Entry 8E7S (electron microscopy, 3.20 A resolution); this record covers chains K and O of the 44 polymer chains in the assembly.

# Chain K
Name: Cytochrome c oxidase subunit 1
Source organism: Saccharomyces cerevisiae
Notes: EC 7.1.1.9
Reference sequence: P00401 (COX1_YEAST); numbering as in UniProt (aligned over 1-534)
Chain sequence (534 residues; row label = number of the first residue in the row):
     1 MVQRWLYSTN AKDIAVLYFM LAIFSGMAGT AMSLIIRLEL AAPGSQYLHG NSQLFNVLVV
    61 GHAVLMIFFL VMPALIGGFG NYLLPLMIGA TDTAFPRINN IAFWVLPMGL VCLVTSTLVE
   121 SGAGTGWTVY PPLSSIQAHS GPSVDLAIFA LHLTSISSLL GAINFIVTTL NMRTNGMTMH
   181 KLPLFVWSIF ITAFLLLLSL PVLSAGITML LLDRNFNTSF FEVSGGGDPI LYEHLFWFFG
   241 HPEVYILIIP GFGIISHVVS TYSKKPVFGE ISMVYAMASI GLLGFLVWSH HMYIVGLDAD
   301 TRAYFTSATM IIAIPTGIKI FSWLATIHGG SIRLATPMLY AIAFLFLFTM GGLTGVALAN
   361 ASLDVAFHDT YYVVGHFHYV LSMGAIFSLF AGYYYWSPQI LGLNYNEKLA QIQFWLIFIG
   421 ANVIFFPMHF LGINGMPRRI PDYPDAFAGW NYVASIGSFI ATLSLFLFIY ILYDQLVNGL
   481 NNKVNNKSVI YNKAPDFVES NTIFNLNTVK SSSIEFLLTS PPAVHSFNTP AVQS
Metal / ion sites: heme a Fe site 1: His62, His378; Cu ion: His241, His290, His291; heme a Fe site 2 near His376 (its only coordinating residue here)
Small-molecule neighbours:
  - heme a (HEA), molecule 1: Gly26, Thr30, Ser33, Arg37, Leu40, Phe55, Val59, His62, Ala63, Met66, Ile67, Leu70, Trp127, Tyr371, Val374, Phe377, His378, Leu381, Ile386, Leu389, Phe390, Ile424, Phe425, Arg438, Arg439, Ser458, Ala461, Leu465, Phe468
  - heme a (HEA), molecule 2: Trp127, Trp237, Val244, Leu247, Ile248, His290, His291, Thr309, Ala313, Ile314, Thr316, Gly317, Ile320, Phe348, Gly352, Gly355, Val356, Leu358, Ala359, His368, Asp369, Val373, His376, Phe377, Val380, Leu381, Arg438
Swiss-Prot annotation at these positions:
  - binding site (Ca(2+)): Glu39, Ala42, Gly44, Pro441
  - binding site (Fe(II)-heme a): His62, His378
  - binding site (Cu cation): His241, His290, His291
  - binding site (O2): Tyr245
  - binding site (Mg(2+)): His368, Asp369
  - binding site (heme a3): His376
  - cross-link: His241 to Tyr245 (1'-histidyl-3'-tyrosine (His-Tyr))

# Chain O
Name: Cytochrome c oxidase subunit 3
Source organism: Saccharomyces cerevisiae
Notes: EC 7.1.1.9
Reference sequence: P00420 (COX3_YEAST); residue numbers follow UniProt; this construct covers 1-269
Chain sequence (269 residues; row label = number of the first residue in the row):
     1 MTHLERSRHQ QHPFHMVMPS PWPIVVSFAL LSLALSTALT MHGYIGNMNM VYLALFVLLT
    61 SSILWFRDIV AEATYLGDHT MAVRKGINLG FLMFVLSEVL IFAGLFWAYF HSAMSPDVTL
   121 GACWPPVGIE AVQPTELPLL NTIILLSSGA TVTYSHHALI AGNRNKALSG LLITFWLIVI
   181 FVTCQYIEYT NAAFTISDGV YGSVFYAGTG LHFLHMVMLA AMLGVNYWRM RNYHLTAGHH
   241 VGYETTIIYT HVLDVIWLFL YVVFYWWGV
Swiss-Prot annotation at these positions:
  - natural variant: Val263 (V263T: In strain: D273-10B/A48)

# How chain K and chain O interact
Residue-residue contacts (62; chain K residue first):
  Gln3(K) - Pro19(O)
  Tyr7(K) - Pro19(O)
  Tyr7(K) - Pro21(O)
  Tyr7(K) - Ile24(O)  hydrophobic
  Thr9(K) - Phe14(O)
  Thr91(K) - His12(O)  hydrogen bond
  Asp92(K) - Phe14(O)
  Phe95(K) - Ile69(O)  hydrophobic
  Pro96(K) - Phe14(O)
  Arg97(K) - Val17(O)
  Asn100(K) - Pro23(O)
  Ile101(K) - Pro23(O)  hydrophobic
  Trp104(K) - Pro23(O)
  Trp104(K) - Ser27(O)
  Met108(K) - Ser27(O)
  Met108(K) - Leu31(O)  hydrophobic
  Pro142(K) - Ala38(O)  hydrophobic
  Asp145(K) - Ala34(O)
  Asp145(K) - Thr37(O)
  Asp145(K) - Ala38(O)  hydrogen bond (side chain-backbone)
  Asp145(K) - Met41(O)
  Phe149(K) - Ala34(O)  hydrophobic
  Phe149(K) - Thr37(O)
  Ile163(K) - Met93(O)  hydrophobic
  Ile163(K) - Phe94(O)  hydrophobic
  Ile166(K) - Leu89(O)  hydrophobic
  Val167(K) - Gly86(O)
  Asn171(K) - Ala82(O)
  Asn171(K) - Lys85(O)
  Asn171(K) - Gly86(O)
  Met172(K) - Gln11(O)
  Met172(K) - Pro13(O)  hydrophobic
  Met172(K) - Ala82(O)  hydrophobic
  Leu197(K) - Met93(O)  hydrophobic
  Leu197(K) - Leu96(O)  hydrophobic
  Leu197(K) - Leu100(O)
  Leu198(K) - Leu100(O)
  Pro201(K) - Ser97(O)
  Pro201(K) - Leu100(O)  hydrophobic
  Pro201(K) - Ile101(O)
  Met209(K) - Leu105(O)  hydrophobic
  Leu212(K) - Leu211(O)  hydrophobic
  Arg214(K) - His42(O)
  Asn215(K) - Met41(O)  hydrogen bond
  Thr218(K) - Ile196(O)
  Ser219(K) - Val200(O)
  Phe220(K) - Val204(O)  hydrophobic
  Phe220(K) - Ala207(O)  hydrophobic
  Gly225(K) - Gly199(O)  hydrogen bond (backbone-backbone)
  Gly225(K) - Val200(O)  hydrogen bond (backbone-backbone)
  Gly226(K) - Leu120(O)
  Gly226(K) - Val200(O)
  Gly227(K) - Val200(O)
  Leu231(K) - Trp107(O)
  Leu231(K) - Ala108(O)
  Leu231(K) - His111(O)
  His525(K) - Met16(O)
  Phe527(K) - His12(O)
  Asn528(K) - Ser7(O)
  Asn528(K) - Arg8(O)
  Asn528(K) - Gln11(O)  hydrogen bond (backbone-side chain)
  Pro530(K) - Gln11(O)
Also at the interface, not in a pair above, chain K (50 interface residues in all): Val105, Ile136, Leu146, Leu159, Leu170, Ala205, Asn217, Val223, Asp228, Leu235, Trp288, Thr529
Also at the interface, not in a pair above, chain O (49 interface residues in all): Met18, Ser20, Val26, Leu35, Trp65, Ile87, Asp198, Ser203

# Summary
The interface between chain K and chain O involves 50 residues on one side and 49 on the other, with 6
hydrogen bonds. Polar contacts include Thr91(K)-His12(O), Asp145(K)-Ala38(O) and Asn215(K)-Met41(O). Chain K
binds heme a.
Here chain K is Cytochrome c oxidase subunit 1 and chain O is Cytochrome c oxidase subunit 3, both from
Saccharomyces cerevisiae. Entry 8E7S (III2IV2 respiratory supercomplex from Saccharomyces cerevisiae with 4
bound UQ6) was determined by electron microscopy together with 8EC0 from the same study.
